Entry 1BLZ (X-ray diffraction, 1.45 A resolution); this record covers chain A.

[Chain A]
Name: Isopenicillin N synthase
Organism: Emericella nidulans
UniProtKB: P05326 (IPNS_EMENI); numbering as in UniProt (aligned over 1-331)
Sequence (331 residues; row label = number of the first residue in the row):
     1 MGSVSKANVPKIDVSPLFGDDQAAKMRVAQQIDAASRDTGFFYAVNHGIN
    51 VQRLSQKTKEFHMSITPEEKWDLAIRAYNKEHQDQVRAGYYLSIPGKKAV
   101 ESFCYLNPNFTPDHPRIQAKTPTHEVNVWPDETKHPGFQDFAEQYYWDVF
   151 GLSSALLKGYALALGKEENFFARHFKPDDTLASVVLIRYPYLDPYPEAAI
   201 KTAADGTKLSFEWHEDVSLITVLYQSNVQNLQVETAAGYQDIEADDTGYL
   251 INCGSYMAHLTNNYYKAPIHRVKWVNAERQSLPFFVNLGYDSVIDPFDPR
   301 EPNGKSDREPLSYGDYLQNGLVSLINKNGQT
Disordered / not traced: 1-4
Metal / ion sites: Fe ion: His-214, Asp-216, His-270 (together with L-D-(a-aminoadipoyl)-L-cysteinyl-D-valine, nitric oxide)
Residues lining bound ligands:
  - L-D-(a-aminoadipoyl)-L-cysteinyl-D-valine (ACV): Arg-87, Tyr-91, Cys-104, Ser-183, Val-185, Ile-187, Tyr-189, Phe-211, His-214, Asp-216, Leu-223, Gln-225, Leu-231, Val-272, Ser-281, Pro-283, Phe-285, Leu-321, Leu-324, Thr-331
  - nitric oxide (NO): Phe-211, His-214, Asp-216, Leu-231, His-270, Val-272
Curated features (UniProtKB/Swiss-Prot):
  - binding site (isopenicillin N): Arg-87, Tyr-91, Ser-183, Tyr-189, Ser-281
  - binding site (N-[(5S)-5-amino-5-carboxypentanoyl]-L-cysteinyl-D-valine): Arg-87, Tyr-91, Ser-183, Tyr-189, His-214, Asp-216, Ser-281
  - binding site (Fe(2+)): His-214, Asp-216, His-270
  - binding site (2-oxoglutarate): Arg-279
  - site: Phe-211 (Transition state stabilizer)
  - mutagenesis: Lys-98 (K98E: Strongly reduced the catalytic activity), Leu-223 (L223I/V: Strongly reduced the catalytic activity), Leu-231 (L231I/V: Strongly reduced the catalytic activity; L231T: Abolishes the catalytic activity), Val-272 (V272T: Strongly reduced the catalytic activity), Pro-283 (P283A/I/V: Strongly reduced the catalytic activity; P283L: Abolishes the catalytic activity)

[Overview]
Ligands of chain A: L-D-(a-aminoadipoyl)-L-cysteinyl-D-valine and nitric oxide. His-214, Asp-216 and His-270
form the Fe ion site. UniProt lists 5 isopenicillin N-binding residues, 7
N-[(5S)-5-amino-5-carboxypentanoyl]-L-cysteinyl-D-valine-binding residues, 3 Fe2+-binding residues and residue
binding 2-oxoglutarate Arg-279.
Chain A is Isopenicillin N synthase (Emericella nidulans); the structure, Isopenicillin N synthase from
aspergillus nidulans (acv-Fe-no complex), was determined by X-ray diffraction (same publication as 1BK0).
